PDB entry 3JC9 | electron microscopy | chains Qa and Qb of the 79 polymer chains in the assembly

Chain Qa (and Qb):
Molecule: PilQ
Source organism: Myxococcus xanthus DK 1622
Notes: chain Qb of this document is another copy of the same molecule, construct and numbering; everything in this record applies to it too
Reference sequence: Q9ZFG1 (Q9ZFG1_MYXXD); residues 1-901 here = UniProt positions 1-901
Chain sequence (901 residues; each row starts with the number of its first residue):
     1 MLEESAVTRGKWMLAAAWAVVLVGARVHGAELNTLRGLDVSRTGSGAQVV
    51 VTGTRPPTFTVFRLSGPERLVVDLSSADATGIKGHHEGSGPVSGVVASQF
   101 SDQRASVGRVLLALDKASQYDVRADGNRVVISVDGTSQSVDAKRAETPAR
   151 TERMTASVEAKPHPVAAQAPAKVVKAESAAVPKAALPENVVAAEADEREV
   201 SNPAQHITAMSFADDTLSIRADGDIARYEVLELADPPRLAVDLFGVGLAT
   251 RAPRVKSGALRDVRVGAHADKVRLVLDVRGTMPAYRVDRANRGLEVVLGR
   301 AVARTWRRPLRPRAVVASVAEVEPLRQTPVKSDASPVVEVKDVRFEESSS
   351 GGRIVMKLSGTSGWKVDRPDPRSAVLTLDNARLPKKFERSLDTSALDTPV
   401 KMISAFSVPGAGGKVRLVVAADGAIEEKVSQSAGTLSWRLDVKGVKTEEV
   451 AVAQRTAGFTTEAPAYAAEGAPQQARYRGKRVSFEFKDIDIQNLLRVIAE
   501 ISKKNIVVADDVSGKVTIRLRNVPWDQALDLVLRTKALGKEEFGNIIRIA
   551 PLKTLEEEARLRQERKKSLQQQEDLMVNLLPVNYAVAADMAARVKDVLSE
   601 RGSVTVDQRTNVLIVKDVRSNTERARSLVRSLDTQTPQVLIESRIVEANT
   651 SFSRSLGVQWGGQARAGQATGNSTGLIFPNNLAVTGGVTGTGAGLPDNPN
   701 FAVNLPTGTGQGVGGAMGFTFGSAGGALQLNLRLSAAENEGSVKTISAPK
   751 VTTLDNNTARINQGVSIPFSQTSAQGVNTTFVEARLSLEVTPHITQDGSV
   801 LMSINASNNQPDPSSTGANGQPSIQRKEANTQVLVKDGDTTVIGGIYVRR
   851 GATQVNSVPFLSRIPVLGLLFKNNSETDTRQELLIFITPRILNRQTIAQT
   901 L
Disordered / not traced: 1-32, 141-213, 283-340, 441-476, 552-573, 640-901

Interface between chain Qa and chain Qb:
Contacting residue pairs (9):
  Tyr477(Qa) with Asp574(Qb)
  Glu542(Qa) with Asp488(Qb)
  Phe543(Qa) with Lys487(Qb); Asp488(Qb); Ile489(Qb)
  Gly544(Qa) with Lys487(Qb); Asp488(Qb)
  Asn545(Qa) with Lys487(Qb)
  Asp607(Qa) with Ser620(Qb)
Other interface residues (no listed pair), chain Qa (7 interface residues in all): Arg609
Other interface residues (no listed pair), chain Qb (6 interface residues in all): Glu623

Summary:
7 residues of chain Qa face 6 of chain Qb across their interface.
Chain Qa and chain Qb are both PilQ (Myxococcus xanthus DK 1622); the structure, Architectural model of the
type IVa pilus machine in a non-piliated state, was determined by electron microscopy together with 3JC8 from
the same study.
